7B1C - chains A and P of the 5 polymer chains in the assembly; structure by electron microscopy, 3.74 A resolution.

# Chain A
Protein: Toll-like receptor
Source organism: Aedes aegypti
UniProtKB: A0A6I8TEX2 (A0A6I8TEX2_AEDAE); residues 28-789 here = UniProt positions 28-789
Sequence (768 residues; numbered 28 to 795; the number before each row is that of its first residue):
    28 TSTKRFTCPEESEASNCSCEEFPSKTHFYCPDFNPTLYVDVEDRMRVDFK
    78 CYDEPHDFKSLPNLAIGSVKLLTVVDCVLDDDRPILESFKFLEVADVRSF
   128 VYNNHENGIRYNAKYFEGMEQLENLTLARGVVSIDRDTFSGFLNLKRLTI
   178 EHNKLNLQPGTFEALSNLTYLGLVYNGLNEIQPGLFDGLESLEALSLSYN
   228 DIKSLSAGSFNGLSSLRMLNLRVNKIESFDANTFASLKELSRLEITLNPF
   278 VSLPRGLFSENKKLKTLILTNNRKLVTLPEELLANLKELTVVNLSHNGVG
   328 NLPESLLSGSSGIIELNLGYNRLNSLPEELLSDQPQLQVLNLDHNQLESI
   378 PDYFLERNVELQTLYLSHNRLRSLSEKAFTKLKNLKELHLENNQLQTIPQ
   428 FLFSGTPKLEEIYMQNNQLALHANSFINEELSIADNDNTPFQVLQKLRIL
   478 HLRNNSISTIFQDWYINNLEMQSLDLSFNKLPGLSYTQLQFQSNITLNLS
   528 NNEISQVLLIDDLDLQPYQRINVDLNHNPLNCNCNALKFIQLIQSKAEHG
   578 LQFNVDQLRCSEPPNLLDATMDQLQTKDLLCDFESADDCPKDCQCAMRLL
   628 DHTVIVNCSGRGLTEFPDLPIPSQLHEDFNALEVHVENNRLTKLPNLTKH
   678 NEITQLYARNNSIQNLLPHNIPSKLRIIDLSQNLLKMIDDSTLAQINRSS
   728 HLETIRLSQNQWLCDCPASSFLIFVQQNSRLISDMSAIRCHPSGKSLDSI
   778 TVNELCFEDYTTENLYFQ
Not modelled in the structure: 28-31, 784-795
Construct notes: expression tag (790-795)
Disulfide bonds: Cys35-Cys46, Cys44-Cys57, Cys78-Cys104, Cys559-Cys587, Cys561-Cys608, Cys616-Cys622, Cys620-Cys635, Cys741-Cys767, Cys743-Cys783
Covalently attached groups: N-acetylglucosamine (NAG) linked to Asn151, Asn194, Asn481, Asn521, Asn634, Asn687

# Chain P
Protein: Aael013433-pa
Source organism: Aedes aegypti
UniProtKB: Q16J57 (Q16J57_AEDAE); residues 1-102 here correspond to UniProt positions 142-243 (UniProt number = residue number + 141)
Sequence (113 residues; numbered 0 to 112; the number before each row is that of its first residue; numbering starts at 0):
     0 GSDTANAPFLCESEQLLIHPKEELSRNNSMVWIVNTKDYKQGVRIEKCLK
    50 RQLGKPCNFCDADTECKQLFHYRTLVAVDKVTKKPYKEQVLLPSCCKCAK
   100 ILSTGWSHPQFEK
Not modelled in the structure: 0-6, 98-112
Construct notes: expression tag (0, 103-112)
Disulfide bonds: Cys10-Cys65, Cys47-Cys95, Cys56-Cys97

# Chain A / chain P interface
Pairs across the interface (17):
  Phe60(A) - His18(P)
  Phe60(A) - Asn34(P)
  Asn61(A) - Leu16(P)
  Asn61(A) - Ile17(P)  hydrogen bond (side chain-backbone)
  Asn61(A) - His18(P)  hydrogen bond (backbone-side chain)
  Pro62(A) - Leu16(P)
  Pro62(A) - His18(P)
  Tyr65(A) - Gln14(P)
  Tyr65(A) - Leu15(P)
  Tyr65(A) - Leu16(P)  hydrogen bond (side chain-backbone)
  Tyr79(A) - Glu13(P)
  Tyr79(A) - Gln14(P)
  Tyr202(A) - Asn57(P)
  Tyr202(A) - Phe58(P)  hydrogen bond (side chain-backbone)
  Tyr226(A) - Phe58(P)  hydrophobic
  Tyr226(A) - Cys59(P)  hydrogen bond (side chain-backbone)
  Tyr226(A) - Asp60(P)
Also at the interface, not in a pair above, chain A (10 interface residues in all): Asp59, Asp103, Arg156
Also at the interface, not in a pair above, chain P (12 interface residues in all): Glu11

# In short
Chain A and chain P form an interface of 10 and 12 residues respectively, with 5 hydrogen bonds. Polar pairs
include Asn61(A)-Ile17(P), Asn61(A)-His18(P) and Tyr65(A)-Leu16(P). Covalently linked N-acetylglucosamine: at
Asn151(A), Asn194(A), Asn481(A), Asn521(A), Asn634(A) and Asn687(A).
Chain A is Toll-like receptor and chain P is Aael013433-pa, both from Aedes aegypti; the structure, Cryo-EM of
Aedes Aegypti Toll5A trimer bound to Spz1C, was determined by electron microscopy (same publication as 7B1B
and 7B1D).
